PDB entry 7FIZ | electron microscopy, 3.28 A resolution | chains D and A of the 7 polymer chains in the assembly

# Chain D (and A)
Protein: Lon protease
Organism: Meiothermus taiwanensis
Notes: EC 3.4.21.53; chain A of this document is another copy of the same molecule, construct and numbering; everything in this record applies to it too
Reference sequence: A0A059VAZ3 (A0A059VAZ3_9DEIN); numbering as in UniProt (aligned over 1-793)
Sequence (806 residues; each row starts with the number of its first residue):
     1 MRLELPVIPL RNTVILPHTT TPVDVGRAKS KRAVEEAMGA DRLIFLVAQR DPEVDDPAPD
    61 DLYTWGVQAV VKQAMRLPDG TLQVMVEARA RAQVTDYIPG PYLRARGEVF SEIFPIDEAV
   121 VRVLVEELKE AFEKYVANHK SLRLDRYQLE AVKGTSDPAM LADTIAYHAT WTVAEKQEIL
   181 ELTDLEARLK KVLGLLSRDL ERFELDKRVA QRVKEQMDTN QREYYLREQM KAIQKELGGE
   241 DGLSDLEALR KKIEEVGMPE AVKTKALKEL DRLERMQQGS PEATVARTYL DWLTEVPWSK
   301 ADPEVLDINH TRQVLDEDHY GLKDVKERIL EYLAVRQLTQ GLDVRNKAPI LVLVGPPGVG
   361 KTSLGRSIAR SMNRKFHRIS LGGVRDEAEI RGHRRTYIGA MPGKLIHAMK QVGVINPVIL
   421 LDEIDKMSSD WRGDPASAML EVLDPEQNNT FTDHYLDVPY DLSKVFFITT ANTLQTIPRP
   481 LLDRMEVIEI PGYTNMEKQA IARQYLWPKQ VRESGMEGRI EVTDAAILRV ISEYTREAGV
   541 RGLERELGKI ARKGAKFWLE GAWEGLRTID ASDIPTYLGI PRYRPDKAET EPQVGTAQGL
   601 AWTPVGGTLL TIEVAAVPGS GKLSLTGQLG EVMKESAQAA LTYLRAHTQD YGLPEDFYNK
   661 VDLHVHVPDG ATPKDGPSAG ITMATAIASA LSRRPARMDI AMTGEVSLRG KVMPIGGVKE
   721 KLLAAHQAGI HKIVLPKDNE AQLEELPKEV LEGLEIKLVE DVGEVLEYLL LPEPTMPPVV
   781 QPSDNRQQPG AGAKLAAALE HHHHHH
Unresolved in the structure: 1, 781-806
Construct notes: expression tag (794-806)
Small-molecule neighbours: ADP (adenosine-5'-diphosphate): Asp318, His319, Tyr320, Pro356, Pro357, Gly358, Val359, Gly360, Lys361, Thr362, Ser363, Tyr493, Ile501, Val540, Arg541, Glu544
What the authors report for this chain:
  - catalytic residues: Ser678 (citing earlier work)

# Chain D / chain A interface
Pairs across the interface - 16 pairs, chain D then chain A:
  Lys140(D) - Val120(A)
  Arg143(D) - Ile116(A)
  Arg143(D) - Asp117(A)
  Arg143(D) - Val120(A)
  Arg143(D) - Glu186(A)  salt bridge
  Arg146(D) - Asp117(A)  salt bridge
  Asp218(D) - Glu201(A)
  Gln221(D) - Arg198(A)
  Gln221(D) - Glu201(A)
  Gln221(D) - Arg202(A)  hydrogen bond (backbone-side chain)
  Arg222(D) - Glu201(A)  salt bridge
  Arg222(D) - Leu205(A)
  Tyr224(D) - Arg202(A)
  Tyr225(D) - Arg202(A)
  Tyr225(D) - Leu205(A)  hydrophobic
  Tyr225(D) - Asp206(A)  hydrogen bond
Interface residues without a listed pair, chain D (11 interface residues in all): Leu144, Asp145, Glu228

# In short
11 residues of chain D and 9 residues of chain A are in contact, with 2 hydrogen bonds and 3 salt bridges.
Among the polar pairs are Arg143(D)-Glu186(A), Arg146(D)-Asp117(A) and Arg222(D)-Glu201(A). Chain D binds ADP.
The paper reports the catalytic residue Ser678(D).
Both chains are Lon protease (Meiothermus taiwanensis). Entry 7FIZ (Processive cleavage of substrate at
individual proteolytic active sites of the Lon protease complex (conformation 3)) was determined by electron
microscopy, deposited together with 7EV4, 7EV6, 7FID and 7FIE.
